PDB entry 2OZN | X-ray diffraction, 1.60 A resolution | chains A and B

# Chain A
Protein: O-GlcNAcase nagJ
From: Clostridium perfringens
Notes: fragment: Cohesin module (residues 768-909)
UniProt: Q0TR53 (OGA_CLOP1); numbering as in UniProt (aligned over 768-909)
Sequence (165 residues; row label = number of the first residue in the row):
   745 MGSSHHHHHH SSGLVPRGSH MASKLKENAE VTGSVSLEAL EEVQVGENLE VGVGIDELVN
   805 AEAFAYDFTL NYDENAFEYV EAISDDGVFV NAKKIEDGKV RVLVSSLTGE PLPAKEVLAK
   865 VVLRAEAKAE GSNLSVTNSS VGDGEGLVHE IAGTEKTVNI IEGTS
Disordered / not traced: 745-773, 907-909
Sequence notes: initiating methionine (745); expression tag (746-767)

# Chain B
Protein: Hyalurononglucosaminidase
From: Clostridium perfringens
Notes: fragment: Fivar-Dockerin modular pair (residues 1498-1628)
UniProt: P26831 (NAGH_CLOPE); residues 1498-1628 here = UniProt positions 1498-1628
Sequence (140 residues; numbered 1497 to 1636; the number before each row is that of its first residue):
  1497 MDKTNLGELI NQGKSLLDES VEGFNVGEYH KGAKDGLTVE INKAEEVFNK EDATEEEINL
  1557 AKESLEGAIA RFNSLLIEES TGDFNGNGKI DIGDLAMVSK NIGSTTNTSL DLNKDGSIDE
  1617 YEISFINHRI LNLEHHHHHH
Disordered / not traced: 1497, 1629-1636
Sequence notes: expression tag (1497, 1629-1636)
Bound ions: Ca2+ site 1: D1579, N1581, N1583, K1585, D1590; Ca2+ site 2: D1607, N1609, D1611, S1613, E1618
From the paper describing this entry:
  - Ca2+ coordination: D1579 to D1590, D1607 to E1618

# How chain A and chain B interact
Contacting residue pairs (40; chain A residue first):
  F808(A) - A1592(B)
  F808(A) - S1595(B)  hydrogen bond (backbone-side chain)
  F808(A) - K1596(B)
  A809(A) - I1588(B)  hydrophobic
  A809(A) - L1591(B)  hydrophobic
  A809(A) - A1592(B)
  Y810(A) - I1588(B)
  D811(A) - I1588(B)
  F833(A) - E1616(B)
  F833(A) - I1619(B)  hydrophobic
  F833(A) - S1620(B)
  F833(A) - N1623(B)
  N835(A) - N1623(B)
  N835(A) - L1627(B)
  K837(A) - L1627(B)
  K837(A) - N1628(B)
  R845(A) - I1626(B)
  R845(A) - L1627(B)
  L847(A) - N1623(B)
  L847(A) - I1626(B)  hydrophobic
  L847(A) - L1627(B)  hydrophobic
  S849(A) - L1591(B)
  S849(A) - I1619(B)
  S850(A) - S1595(B)  hydrogen bond (backbone-side chain)
  L851(A) - I1598(B)  hydrophobic
  L851(A) - E1616(B)
  S884(A) - I1588(B)
  V885(A) - I1588(B)
  G886(A) - I1588(B)
  G886(A) - A1592(B)
  D887(A) - A1592(B)
  G888(A) - M1593(B)
  G888(A) - K1596(B)
  E889(A) - M1593(B)
  G890(A) - N1581(B)  hydrogen bond (backbone-side chain)
  G890(A) - G1589(B)
  G890(A) - M1593(B)
  V892(A) - D1587(B)
  V892(A) - I1588(B)  hydrophobic
  V892(A) - G1589(B)
Interface residues without a listed pair, chain A (23 interface residues in all): A836, V848, G853
Interface residues without a listed pair, chain B (18 interface residues in all): N1597

# In short
23 residues of chain A and 18 residues of chain B are in contact; the contacts include 3 hydrogen bonds. Polar
contacts include F808(A)-S1595(B), S850(A)-S1595(B) and G890(A)-N1581(B). D1607(B), N1609(B), D1611(B),
S1613(B) and E1618(B) coordinate Ca2+ site 2. D1579(B), N1581(B), N1583(B), K1585(B) and D1590(B) form the
Ca2+ site 1. The paper reports Ca2+ coordination by D1579(B) and D1607(B).
Here chain A is O-GlcNAcase nagJ and chain B is Hyalurononglucosaminidase, both from Clostridium perfringens.
Entry 2OZN (The Cohesin-Dockerin Complex of NagJ and NagH from Clostridium perfringens) was determined by
X-ray diffraction, deposited together with 2VO8.
